8P4O - chains G and U of the 15 polymer chains in the assembly; structure by electron microscopy, 3.04 A resolution.

# Chain G
Molecule: Chaperonin GroEL
Source organism: Escherichia coli
Notes: EC 5.6.1.7
UniProt: P0A6F5 (CH60_ECOLI); residues 2-548 here = UniProt positions 2-548
Sequence (547 residues; numbered 2 to 548; the number before each row is that of its first residue):
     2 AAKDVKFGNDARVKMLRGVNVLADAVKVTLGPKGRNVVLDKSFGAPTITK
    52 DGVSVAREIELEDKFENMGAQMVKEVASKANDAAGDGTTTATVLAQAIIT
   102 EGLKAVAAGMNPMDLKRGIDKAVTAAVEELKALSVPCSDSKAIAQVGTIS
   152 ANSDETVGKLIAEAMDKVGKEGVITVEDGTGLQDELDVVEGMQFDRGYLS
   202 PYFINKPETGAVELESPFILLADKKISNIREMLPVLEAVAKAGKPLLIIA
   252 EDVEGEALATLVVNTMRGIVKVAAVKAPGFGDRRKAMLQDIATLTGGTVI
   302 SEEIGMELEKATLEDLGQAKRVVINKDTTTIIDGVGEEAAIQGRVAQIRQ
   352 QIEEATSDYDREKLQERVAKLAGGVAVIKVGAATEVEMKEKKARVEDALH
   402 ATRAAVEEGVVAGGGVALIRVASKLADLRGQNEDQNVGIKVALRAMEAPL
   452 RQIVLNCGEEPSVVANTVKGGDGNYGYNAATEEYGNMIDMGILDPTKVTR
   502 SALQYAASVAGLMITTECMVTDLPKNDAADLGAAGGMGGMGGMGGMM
Unresolved in the structure: 526-548
Bound ions: K+: T30, K51, T90 (together with ADP); Mg2+: D87 (together with ADP)
Ligand contacts: ADP / beryllium trifluoride: T30, L31, G32, P33, K51, D52, G53, D87, G88, T89, T90, T91, I150, S154, D398, G414, G415, G416, I454, Y478, N479, A480, A481, M488, I493, D495

# Chain U
Molecule: Co-chaperonin GroES
Source organism: Escherichia coli
UniProt: P0A6F9 (CH10_ECOLI); residues 1-97 here = UniProt positions 1-97
Sequence (97 residues; row label = number of the first residue in the row):
     1 MNIRPLHDRVIVKRKEVETKSAGGIVLTGSAAAKSTRGEVLAVGNGRILE
    51 NGEVKPLDVKVGDIVIFNDGYGVKSEKIDNEEVLIMSESDILAIVEA
Unresolved in the structure: 1, 97
UniProt features mapped onto this chain:
  - modified residue: K34 (N6-succinyllysine)

# Chain G / chain U interface
Pairs across the interface - 18 pairs, chain G then chain U:
  R231(G) with A31(U), hydrogen bond (side chain-backbone)
  L234(G) with S21(U); I25(U), hydrophobic
  E238(G) with S21(U); A22(U)
  E257(G) with T28(U); G29(U); S30(U); A31(U)
  T261(G) with V26(U); L27(U); T28(U), hydrogen bond (side chain-backbone)
  V264(G) with V26(U), hydrophobic
  N265(G) with G24(U); I25(U); V26(U), hydrogen bond (side chain-backbone)
  I270(G) with G24(U); V26(U), hydrophobic
Other interface residues (no listed pair), chain G (12 interface residues in all): I230, L237, R268, V271

# Overview
Chain G and chain U form an interface of 12 and 10 residues respectively; the contacts include 3 hydrogen
bonds. Polar pairs include R231(G)-A31(U), T261(G)-T28(U) and N265(G)-V26(U). Ligands of chain G: ADP /
beryllium trifluoride. T30(G), K51(G) and T90(G) form the K+ site.
Chain G is Chaperonin GroEL and chain U is Co-chaperonin GroES, both from Escherichia coli; the structure,
CryoEM structure of a GroEL7-GroES7 cage with encapsulated ordered substrate MetK in the presence of ADP-BeFx,
was determined by electron microscopy, deposited together with 8P4M, 8P4N, 8P4R, 8QXS, 8QXT, 8QXU and 8QXV.
